7AOC - chains D and G of the 12 polymer chains in the assembly; structure by electron microscopy, 3.84 A resolution.

[Chain D]
Name: DNA-directed RNA polymerase I subunit rpa14
Source organism: Schizosaccharomyces pombe (strain 972 / ATCC 24843)
UniProt: Q9P7P1 (RPA14_SCHPO); numbering as in UniProt (aligned over 1-147)
Amino-acid sequence (147 residues; numbered 1 to 147; the number before each row is that of its first residue):
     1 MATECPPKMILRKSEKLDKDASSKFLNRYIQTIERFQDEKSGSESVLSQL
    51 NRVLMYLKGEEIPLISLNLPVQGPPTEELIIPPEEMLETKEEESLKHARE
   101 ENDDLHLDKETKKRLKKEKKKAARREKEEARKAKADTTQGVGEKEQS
Disordered / not traced: 1-11, 35-43, 60-147

[Chain G]
Name: DNA-directed RNA polymerase I subunit rpa43
Source organism: Schizosaccharomyces pombe (strain 972 / ATCC 24843)
UniProt: O43036 (RPA43_SCHPO); numbering as in UniProt (aligned over 1-173)
Amino-acid sequence (173 residues; row label = number of the first residue in the row):
     1 MPDLSLYKQTVDLYLSIAPGHSRDPLNAIQEHMDSMILSKLPRINGIVLA
    51 YDNIRFLEKSAKVMYDSPFSFIWVRVDVLVFSPKKGDCLEGKINLVSPSH
   101 IGLLILGIFNASIPRKSIPKDWIFIEPDTTEEQGRWKTNDGNILEPGKDL
   151 EFVVDGIQREAGLTMVQGTLANS
Disordered / not traced: 1-2, 157-166, 173

[How chain D and chain G interact]
Contacting residue pairs - 41 pairs, chain D then chain G:
  Arg12(D) with Asp12(G), hydrogen bond (backbone-backbone)
  Lys13(D) with Thr10(G), hydrogen bond; Val11(G); Asp12(G); Arg75(G)
  Ser14(D) with Gln9(G)
  Glu15(D) with Thr10(G), hydrogen bond
  Leu17(D) with Tyr7(G), hydrophobic; Lys8(G)
  Lys19(D) with Leu4(G)
  Ala21(D) with Lys8(G)
  Ser22(D) with Leu79(G)
  Phe25(D) with Lys8(G); Ala50(G); Tyr51(G); Asp52(G); Asp77(G)
  Leu26(D) with Leu79(G), hydrophobic
  Arg28(D) with Asp52(G)
  Tyr29(D) with Ile37(G); Leu49(G); Ala50(G), hydrophobic; Tyr51(G)
  Thr32(D) with Tyr51(G); Asp52(G)
  Ile33(D) with Asp34(G); Tyr51(G), hydrophobic
  Ser45(D) with Leu38(G)
  Val46(D) with Ile37(G), hydrophobic; Leu38(G), hydrophobic
  Gln49(D) with Leu38(G); Ile108(G)
  Leu50(D) with Leu49(G)
  Arg52(D) with Leu106(G); Gly107(G), hydrogen bond (side chain-backbone)
  Val53(D) with Leu106(G), hydrophobic; Ile108(G), hydrophobic
  Tyr56(D) with Glu90(G), hydrogen bond (side chain-backbone); Gly91(G), hydrogen bond (side chain-backbone); Lys92(G); Leu106(G), hydrophobic
Interface residues without a listed pair, chain D (22 interface residues in all): Leu57
Interface residues without a listed pair, chain G (27 interface residues in all): Leu6, Arg43, Ile44, Asn53

[In short]
22 residues of chain D face 27 of chain G across their interface; the contacts include 6 hydrogen bonds. Among
the polar pairs are Lys13(D)-Thr10(G), Glu15(D)-Thr10(G) and Arg52(D)-Gly107(G).
Here chain D is DNA-directed RNA polymerase I subunit rpa14 and chain G is DNA-directed RNA polymerase I
subunit rpa43, both from Schizosaccharomyces pombe (strain 972 / ATCC 24843). Entry 7AOC (Schizosaccharomyces
pombe RNA polymerase I (monomer)) was determined by electron microscopy, deposited together with 7AOD and
7AOE.
